Entry 7O5H (electron microscopy, 3.10 A resolution); this record covers chains A and B of the 15 polymer chains in the assembly.

[Chain A]
Molecule: 16S rRNA
Organism: Escherichia coli
Sequence (964 nucleotides; row label = number of the first residue in the row; note: 566 numbers in that range are skipped by the numbering (no residue carries them; nothing is unmodelled there)):
     1 AAAUUGAAGA GUUUGAUCAU GGCUCAGAUU GAACGCUGGC GGCAGGCCUA ACACAUGCAA
    61 GUCGAACGGU AACAGGA
    92 UUGCUGACGA GUGGCGGACG GGUGAGUAAU GUCUGGGAAA CUGCCUGAUG GAGGGGGAUA
   152 ACUACUGGAA ACGGUAGCUA AUACCGCAUA ACGUCGCAAG ACCAAAGAGG GGGACCUUCG
   212 GGCCUCUUGC CAUCGGAUGU GCCCAGAUGG GAUUAGCUAG UAGGUGGGGU AACGGCUCAC
   272 CUAGGCGACG AUCCCUAGCU GGUCUGAGAG GAUGACCAGC CACACUGGAA CUGAGACACG
   332 GUCCAGACUC CUACGGGAGG CAGCAGUGGG GAAUAUUGCA CAAUGGGCGC AAGCCUGAUG
   392 CAGCCAUGCC GCGUGUAUGA AGAAGGCCUU CGGGUUGUAA AGUACUUUCA GCGGGGAGGA
   452 AGGGAGUAAA GUUAAUACCU UUGCUCAUUG ACGUUACCCG CAGAAGAAGC ACCGGCUAAC
   512 UCCGUGCCAG CAGCCGCGGU AAUACGGAGG GUGCAAGCGU UAAUCGGAAU UACUGGGCGU
   572 AAAGCGCACG CAGGCGGUUU GUUAAGUCAG AUGUGAAAUC CCCGGGCUCA ACCUGGGAAC
   632 UGCAUCUGAU ACUGGCAAGC UUGAGUCUCG UAGAGGGGGG UAGAAUUCCA GGUGUAGCGG
   692 UGAAAUGCGU AGAGAUCUGG AGGAAUACCG GUGGCGAAGG CGGCCCCCUG GACGAAGACU
   752 GACGCUCAGG UGCGAAAGCG UGGGGAGCAA ACAGGAU
   796 CCUGGUAGUC CACGCCGUAA ACGAUGUCGA CUUGGAGGUU GUGCC
   846 GGCGUGGCUU CCGGAGCUAA CGCGUUAAGU CGACCGCCUG GGGAGUACGG CCGCAAGGUU
   906 AAAACUCAAA UGAAUUGAC
  1068 GCUCGUGUUG UGAAAUGUUG GGU
  1095 UCCCGCAACG AGCG
  1392 GUACA
  1507 AACCGUAGGG GAACCUGCGG UUGG
Ion coordination: Mg2+ site 1: G11, U12, G22; Mg2+ site 2 near G21 (its only coordinating residue here); Mg2+ site 3 near A33 (its only coordinating residue here); Mg2+ site 4 near G46 (its only coordinating residue here); Mg2+ site 5: C48, G115; Mg2+ site 6 near A53 (its only coordinating residue here); Mg2+ site 7: A59, U387; Mg2+ site 8: G61, U62, G105; Mg2+ site 9 near A71 (its only coordinating residue here); Mg2+ site 10 near G100 (its only coordinating residue here); Mg2+ site 11: G107, G326; Mg2+ site 12: A109, G331; 79 more Mg2+ sites not listed
Reported in the primary citation:
  - contacts within the chain: G1515/A1518 (pi stacking)
  - conformationally variable residues (side-chain flip): G1516, A1519

[Chain B]
Molecule: 30S ribosomal protein S2
Organism: Escherichia coli
UniProtKB: A0A3K3SDJ5 (A0A3K3SDJ5_ECOLX); numbering as in UniProt (aligned over 3-227)
Sequence (225 residues; numbered 3 to 227; the number before each row is that of its first residue):
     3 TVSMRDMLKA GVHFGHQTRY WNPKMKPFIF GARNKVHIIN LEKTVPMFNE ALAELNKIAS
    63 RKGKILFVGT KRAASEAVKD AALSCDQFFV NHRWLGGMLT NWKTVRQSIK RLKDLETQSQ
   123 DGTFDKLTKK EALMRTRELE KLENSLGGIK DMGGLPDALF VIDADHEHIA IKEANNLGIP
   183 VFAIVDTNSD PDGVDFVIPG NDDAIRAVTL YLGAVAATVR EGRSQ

[Interface between chain A and chain B]
Residue-residue contacts - 26 pairs, chain A then chain B:
  U828(A) with Pro-25(B), sugar contact
  G829(A) with Trp-23(B), phosphate contact; Pro-25(B), sugar contact
  G830(A) with Arg-21(B), hydrogen bond to the sugar; Trp-23(B), phosphate contact
  A831(A) with Arg-21(B), sugar contact
  G1072(A) with Thr-106(B), base contact
  U1073(A) with Asn-103(B), hydrogen bond to the sugar; Lys-105(B), hydrogen bond to the phosphate
  G1074(A) with Thr-102(B), hydrogen bond to the sugar; Asn-103(B), sugar contact; Lys-105(B), salt bridge to the phosphate
  U1075(A) with Asn-178(B), phosphate contact
  C1097(A) with Arg-139(B), phosphate contact
  C1100(A) with Arg-95(B), salt bridge to the phosphate
  A1101(A) with Arg-95(B), salt bridge to the phosphate; Gly-98(B), base contact; Gly-99(B), base contact; Thr-102(B), base contact; Ile-171(B), base contact; Glu-175(B), base contact
  A1102(A) with Gly-98(B), hydrogen bond to the sugar; Asn-103(B), base contact
  C1103(A) with Arg-95(B), salt bridge to the phosphate; Asn-103(B), base contact; Thr-106(B), base contact
Interface residues without a listed pair, chain A (15 interface residues in all): C1098, G1104
Interface residues without a listed pair, chain B (19 interface residues in all): Thr-20, Lys-28, Trp-96, Leu-97, Lys-143

[Summary]
15 residues of chain A face 19 of chain B across their interface, with 5 hydrogen bonds and 4 salt bridges.
Polar pairs include G830(A)/Arg-21(B), U1073(A)/Asn-103(B) and G1074(A)/Thr-102(B). The Mg2+ site 1 is built
by G11(A), U12(A) and G22(A). The paper reports conformational variability at G1516(A) and A1519(A); contacts
within the chain involving A1518(A) and G1515(A).
Here chain A is 16S rRNA and chain B is 30S ribosomal protein S2, both from Escherichia coli. Entry 7O5H
(Ribosomal methyltransferase KsgA bound to small ribosomal subunit) was determined by electron microscopy.
